6XHA - chains A and B; structure by X-ray diffraction, 2.87 A resolution.

# Chain A
Molecule: Isoform 2B of GTPase KRas
From: Homo sapiens
Notes: EC 3.6.5.2
Reference sequence: P01116-2 (RASK-2_HUMAN); residue numbers follow UniProt; this construct covers 1-169
Sequence (170 residues; row label = number of the first residue in the row; numbering starts at 0):
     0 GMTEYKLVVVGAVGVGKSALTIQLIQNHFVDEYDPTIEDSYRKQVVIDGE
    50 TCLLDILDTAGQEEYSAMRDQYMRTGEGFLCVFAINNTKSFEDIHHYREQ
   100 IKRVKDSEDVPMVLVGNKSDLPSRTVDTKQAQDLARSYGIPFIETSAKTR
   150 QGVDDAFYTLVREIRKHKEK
Disordered / not traced: 0, 169
Construct notes: expression tag (0); engineered mutation Val-12 (Gly in P01116-2), Ser-118 (Cys in P01116-2)
Bound ions: Mg2+: Ser-17, Thr-35 (together with GMP-PNP)
Ligand contacts: GMP-PNP (GNP; phosphoaminophosphonic acid-guanylate ester): Ala-11, Val-12, Gly-13, Val-14, Gly-15, Lys-16, Ser-17, Ala-18, Phe-28, Val-29, Asp-30, Tyr-32, Asp-33, Pro-34, Thr-35, Gly-60, Gln-61, Asn-116, Lys-117, Asp-119, Leu-120, Ser-145, Ala-146, Lys-147
From the paper describing this entry:
  - conformationally variable residues (side-chain flip): Tyr-32

# Chain B
Molecule: RAF proto-oncogene serine/threonine-protein kinase
From: Homo sapiens
Notes: EC 2.7.11.1
Reference sequence: P04049 (RAF1_HUMAN); numbering as in UniProt (aligned over 52-188)
Sequence (137 residues; each row starts with the number of its first residue):
    52 SKTSNTIRVFLPNKQRTVVNVRNGMSLHDCLMKALKVRGLQPECCAVFRL
   102 LHEHKGKKARLDWNTDAASLIGEELQVDFLDHVPLTTHNFARKTFLKLAF
   152 CDICQKFLLNGFRCQTCGYKFHEHCSTKVPTMCVDWS
Disordered / not traced: 52-54
Modified positions: Cys-95 (S-dimethylarsinoyl-cysteine; CAF)
Swiss-Prot annotation at these positions:
  - zinc finger: Thr-138 to Cys-184 (Phorbol-ester/DAG-type)
  - binding site (Zn(2+)): His-139, Cys-152, Cys-155, Cys-165, Cys-168, His-173, Cys-176, Cys-184
Bound ions: Zn2+ site 1: His-139, Cys-165, Cys-168, Cys-184; Zn2+ site 2: Cys-152, Cys-155, His-173, Cys-176
From the paper describing this entry:
  - mutagenesis - F130E: unchanged binding to Isoform 2B of GTPase KRas (chain A)
  - mutagenesis - L136A (4-fold): decreased binding to Isoform 2B of GTPase KRas (chain A)
  - mutagenesis - R59A, N64A, Q66A: decreased catalytic activity
  - mutagenesis - R89L, F130E, L136A, T178A: decreased catalytic activity with Isoform 2B of GTPase KRas (chain A)

# How chain A and chain B interact
Pairs across the interface - 47 pairs, chain A then chain B:
  Ile-21(A) / Val-88(B)  hydrophobic
  Leu-23(A) / Thr-178(B)
  Ile-24(A) / Val-88(B)
  Ile-24(A) / Thr-182(B)
  Gln-25(A) / Lys-87(B)
  Gln-25(A) / Val-88(B)
  Asn-26(A) / Lys-179(B)
  Ile-36(A) / Val-69(B)  hydrophobic
  Glu-37(A) / Arg-59(B)  salt bridge
  Glu-37(A) / Arg-67(B)  salt bridge
  Glu-37(A) / Thr-68(B)
  Glu-37(A) / Val-69(B)  hydrogen bond (backbone-backbone)
  Asp-38(A) / Arg-67(B)
  Asp-38(A) / Thr-68(B)  hydrogen bond
  Asp-38(A) / Arg-89(B)  salt bridge
  Ser-39(A) / Gln-66(B)
  Ser-39(A) / Arg-67(B)  hydrogen bond (backbone-backbone)
  Ser-39(A) / Arg-89(B)  hydrogen bond (backbone-side chain)
  Tyr-40(A) / Gln-66(B)
  Tyr-40(A) / Arg-89(B)
  Arg-41(A) / Asn-64(B)  hydrogen bond (side chain-backbone)
  Arg-41(A) / Lys-65(B)
  Arg-41(A) / Gln-66(B)  hydrogen bond (backbone-side chain)
  Lys-42(A) / Thr-178(B)  hydrogen bond (side chain-backbone)
  Lys-42(A) / Val-180(B)  hydrogen bond (side chain-backbone)
  Lys-42(A) / Thr-182(B)
  Gln-43(A) / Thr-138(B)
  Gln-43(A) / His-139(B)  hydrogen bond (side chain-backbone)
  Gln-43(A) / Phe-141(B)
  Val-44(A) / Ser-177(B)
  Val-44(A) / Thr-178(B)
  Val-45(A) / Phe-163(B)  hydrophobic
  Val-45(A) / Glu-174(B)
  Val-45(A) / Ser-177(B)  hydrogen bond (backbone-side chain)
  Ile-46(A) / Glu-174(B)
  Asp-47(A) / Glu-174(B)  hydrogen bond (backbone-side chain)
  Gly-48(A) / Phe-163(B)
  Gly-48(A) / Glu-174(B)  hydrogen bond (backbone-side chain)
  Thr-50(A) / Phe-141(B)
  Leu-56(A) / Arg-67(B)
  Arg-149(A) / Thr-178(B)  hydrogen bond
  Arg-149(A) / Lys-179(B)
  Asp-153(A) / His-175(B)
  Asp-153(A) / Thr-178(B)  hydrogen bond
  Tyr-157(A) / Glu-174(B)  hydrogen bond (side chain-backbone)
  Tyr-157(A) / Ser-177(B)  hydrogen bond
  Tyr-157(A) / Thr-178(B)
Also at the interface, not in a pair above, chain A (24 interface residues in all): Glu-3
Also at the interface, not in a pair above, chain B (24 interface residues in all): Asn-140, Arg-143, Phe-172
Interface features reported in the paper:
  - hot spots on chain A (mutagenesis) - V45E (2-fold), D153A (2-fold): decreased binding to RAF proto-oncogene serine/threonine-protein kinase (chain B)
  - hot spots on chain B (mutagenesis) - R59A (3-12-fold), N64A (3-12-fold), Q66A (3-12-fold), F141A (3-4-fold), K179A (3-4-fold): decreased binding to Isoform 2B of GTPase KRas (chain A)
  - hot spots on chain B (mutagenesis) - R89L: abolished binding to Isoform 2B of GTPase KRas (chain A)

# Summary
Chain A and chain B each contribute 24 residues to their interface, with 16 hydrogen bonds and 3 salt bridges.
Polar contacts include Glu-37(A)/Arg-59(B), Glu-37(A)/Arg-67(B) and Asp-38(A)/Arg-89(B). From the paper:
L136A, R59A and N64A of chain B, among others, reduce binding to Isoform 2B of GTPase KRas (chain A);
conformational variability at Tyr-32(A); 11 substitutions were tested in all.
Chain A is Isoform 2B of GTPase KRas and chain B is RAF proto-oncogene serine/threonine-protein kinase, both
from Homo sapiens; the structure, Crystal Structure of KRAS-G12V (GMPPNP-bound) in complex with RAS-binding
domain (RBD) and cysteine-rich domain (CRD) of ..., was determined by X-ray diffraction, deposited together
with 6XGU, 6XGV, 6XHB, 6XI7 and 6VJJ.
